PDB entry 8S36 | electron microscopy, 2.90 A resolution | chains B and I of the 12 polymer chains in the assembly

Chain B:
Protein: CRISPR type AFERR-associated protein Csf2
Organism: Klebsiella pneumoniae
Notes: engineered mutation(s): 6xHis-tag
UniProt: A0A333ESG5 (A0A333ESG5_KLEPN); residue numbers follow UniProt; this construct covers 1-343
Amino-acid sequence (350 residues; each row starts with the number of its first residue):
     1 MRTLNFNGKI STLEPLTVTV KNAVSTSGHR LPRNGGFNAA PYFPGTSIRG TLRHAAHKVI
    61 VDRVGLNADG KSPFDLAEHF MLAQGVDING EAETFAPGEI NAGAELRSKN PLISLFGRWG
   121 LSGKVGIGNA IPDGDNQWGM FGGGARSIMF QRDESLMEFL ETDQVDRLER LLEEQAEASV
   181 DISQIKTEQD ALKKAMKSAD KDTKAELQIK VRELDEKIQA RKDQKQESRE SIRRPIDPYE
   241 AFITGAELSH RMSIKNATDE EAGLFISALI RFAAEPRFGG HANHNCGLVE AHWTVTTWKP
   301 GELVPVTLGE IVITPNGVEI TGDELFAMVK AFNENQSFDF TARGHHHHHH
Not modelled in the structure: 343-350
Differences from the reference sequence: expression tag (344-350)

Chain I:
Molecule: Ts-DNA
Sequence (60 nucleotides; row label = number of the first residue in the row; numbers below 1 keep their minus sign (DC-48 is residue -48)):
   -48 CCCTCCCTCC AGCTTCCGAG ACCCTTCGGG AGGTGCATCC CGGTCTCGCT TGGCCTCCTC
Not modelled in the structure: -48 to -30, 10-11

How chain B and chain I interact:
Residue-residue contacts - 25 pairs, chain B then chain I:
  Lys21(B) with DG-7(I), base contact; DG-6(I), hydrogen bond to the base
  Trp119(B) with DC-4(I), hydrogen bond to the base; DT-3(I), base contact
  Arg146(B) with DT-11(I), base contact
  Gln175(B) with DC-13(I), hydrogen bond to the phosphate
  Ala176(B) with DC-13(I), phosphate contact
  Ser179(B) with DC-13(I), sugar contact; DA-12(I), phosphate contact
  Lys186(B) with DT-11(I), salt bridge to the phosphate
  Gln219(B) with DC-10(I), phosphate contact; DC-9(I), phosphate contact
  Lys222(B) with DT-11(I), hydrogen bond to the phosphate; DC-10(I), salt bridge to the phosphate
  Glu230(B) with DT-11(I), sugar contact; DC-10(I), sugar contact
  Ser231(B) with DC-13(I), hydrogen bond to the phosphate; DA-12(I), hydrogen bond to the phosphate
  Arg233(B) with DG-14(I), hydrogen bond to the sugar; DC-13(I), salt bridge to the phosphate
  Arg234(B) with DC-13(I), base contact; DA-12(I), hydrogen bond to the phosphate; DT-11(I), hydrogen bond to the base
  Pro235(B) with DC-13(I), base contact; DA-12(I), sugar contact
Interface residues without a listed pair, chain B (16 interface residues in all): Ser183, Arg229

In short:
16 residues of chain B and 10 residues of chain I are in contact, with 9 hydrogen bonds and 3 salt bridges.
Among the polar pairs are Lys21(B)-DG-6(I), Trp119(B)-DC-4(I) and Arg234(B)-DT-11(I).
Chain B is CRISPR type AFERR-associated protein Csf2 (Klebsiella pneumoniae) and chain I is Ts-DNA; the
structure, DNA-bound Type IV-A3 CRISPR effector in complex with DinG helicase from K. pneumoniae (state II),
was determined by electron microscopy together with 8RC2, 8RC3, 8RFJ, 8S35 and 8S37 from the same study.
